6HC2 - chains A and F of the 6 polymer chains in the assembly; structure by X-ray diffraction, 4.31 A resolution (low resolution: residue-level contacts below are approximate; hydrogen-bond / salt-bridge calls are withheld).

Chain A:
Name: G-protein-signaling modulator 2
Source organism: Homo sapiens
UniProtKB: P81274 (GPSM2_HUMAN); residues 7-367 here correspond to UniProt positions 14-374 (UniProt number = residue number + 7)
Chain sequence (367 residues; numbered 1 to 367; the number before each row is that of its first residue):
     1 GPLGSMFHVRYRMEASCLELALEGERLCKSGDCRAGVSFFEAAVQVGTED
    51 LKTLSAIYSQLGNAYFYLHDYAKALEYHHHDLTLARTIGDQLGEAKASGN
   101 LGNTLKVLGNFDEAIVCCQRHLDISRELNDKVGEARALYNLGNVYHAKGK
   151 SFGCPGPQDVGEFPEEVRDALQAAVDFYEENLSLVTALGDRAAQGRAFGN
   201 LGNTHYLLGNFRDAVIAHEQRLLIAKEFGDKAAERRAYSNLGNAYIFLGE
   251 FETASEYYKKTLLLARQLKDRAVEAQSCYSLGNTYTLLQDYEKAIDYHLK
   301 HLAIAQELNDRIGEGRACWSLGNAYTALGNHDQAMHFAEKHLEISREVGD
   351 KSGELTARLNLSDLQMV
Disordered / not traced: 1-2
Sequence notes: expression tag (1-6)
Swiss-Prot annotation at these positions:
  - modified residue (Phosphoserine): S125, S345
Reported in the primary citation:
  - mutagenesis - L54A/Y58A: abolished binding to Nuclear mitotic apparatus protein 1 (chain F)

Chain F:
Name: Nuclear mitotic apparatus protein 1
Source organism: Homo sapiens
UniProtKB: Q14980 (NUMA1_HUMAN); residues 1860-1928 here = UniProt positions 1860-1928
Chain sequence (71 residues; each row starts with the number of its first residue):
  1858 GPLGSPDYGNSALLSLPGYRPTTRSSARRSQAGVSSGAPPGRNSFYMGTC
  1908 QDEPEQLDDWNRIAELQQRNR
Disordered / not traced: 1858-1869, 1879-1900
Sequence notes: expression tag (1858-1859)
Swiss-Prot annotation at these positions:
  - region: S1892 to R1926 (GPSM2-binding domain)
  - modified residue (Phosphoserine): S1862, S1887
  - mutagenesis: E1910 (E1910A: Abolishes interaction with GPSM2)

How chain A and chain F interact:
Residue-residue contacts - 17 pairs, chain A then chain F:
  M13(A) with S1901(F)
  G47(A) with G1875(F)
  T48(A) with G1875(F); Y1876(F); R1877(F)
  E49(A) with R1877(F); P1878(F)
  L51(A) with Y1876(F)
  L54(A) with G1875(F); Y1876(F)
  Y58(A) with L1873(F); P1874(F)
  H80(A) with L1873(F); P1874(F)
  T83(A) with L1873(F)
  L84(A) with L1873(F)
  T87(A) with L1870(F)
Also at the interface, not in a pair above, chain A (12 interface residues in all): V44
Also at the interface, not in a pair above, chain F (9 interface residues in all): F1902

Overview:
The interface between chain A and chain F involves 12 residues on one side and 9 on the other. From UniProt:
one mutagenesis site on chain F. The paper reports that L54A/Y58A of chain A abolish binding to Nuclear
mitotic apparatus protein 1 (chain F).
Chain A is G-protein-signaling modulator 2 and chain F is Nuclear mitotic apparatus protein 1, both from Homo
sapiens; the structure, Crystal structure of NuMA/LGN hetero-hexamers, was determined by X-ray diffraction.
